Entry 6RHL (X-ray diffraction, 1.30 A resolution); this record covers chain A.

[Chain A]
Molecule: Galectin-3
From: Homo sapiens
UniProt: P17931 (LEG3_HUMAN); numbering as in UniProt (aligned over 113-250)
Sequence (138 residues; numbered 113 to 250; the number before each row is that of its first residue):
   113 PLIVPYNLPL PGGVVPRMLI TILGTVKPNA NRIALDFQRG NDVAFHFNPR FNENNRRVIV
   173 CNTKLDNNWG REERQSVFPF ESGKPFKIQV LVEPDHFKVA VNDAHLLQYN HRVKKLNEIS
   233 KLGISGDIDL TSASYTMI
Small-molecule neighbours: J0T ((2S,3R,4S,5R,6R)-4-[4-(3-fluorophenyl)-1,2,3-triazol-1-yl]-2-[(2R)-3-[4-(3-fluorophenyl)-1,2,3-triazol-1-yl]-2-oxidanyl-propyl]sulfanyl-6-(hydroxymethyl)oxane-3,5-diol): R144, I145, A146, H158, N160, R162, E165, V172, N174, W181, E184, R186, S237, G238
UniProt features mapped onto this chain:
  - motif: K226 to D241 (Nuclear export signal)
  - binding site (a beta-D-galactoside): W181 to Q187
  - modified residue: S188 (Phosphoserine)

[Overview]
Bound to chain A: compound J0T. From UniProt: 7 beta-D-galactoside-binding residues.
Chain A is Galectin-3 (Homo sapiens); the structure, Room temperature data of Galectin-3C in complex with a
pair of enantiomeric ligands: R enantiomer, was determined by X-ray diffraction (same publication as 6RHM).
